PDB entry 8XWQ | electron microscopy, 4.60 A resolution (low resolution: residue-level contacts below are approximate; hydrogen-bond / salt-bridge calls are withheld) | chains A and B of the 6 polymer chains in the assembly

# Chain A
Molecule: Guanine nucleotide-binding protein G(i) subunit alpha-1
Source organism: Homo sapiens
UniProtKB: P63096 (GNAI1_HUMAN); residues 1-354 here = UniProt positions 1-354
Sequence (354 residues; each row starts with the number of its first residue):
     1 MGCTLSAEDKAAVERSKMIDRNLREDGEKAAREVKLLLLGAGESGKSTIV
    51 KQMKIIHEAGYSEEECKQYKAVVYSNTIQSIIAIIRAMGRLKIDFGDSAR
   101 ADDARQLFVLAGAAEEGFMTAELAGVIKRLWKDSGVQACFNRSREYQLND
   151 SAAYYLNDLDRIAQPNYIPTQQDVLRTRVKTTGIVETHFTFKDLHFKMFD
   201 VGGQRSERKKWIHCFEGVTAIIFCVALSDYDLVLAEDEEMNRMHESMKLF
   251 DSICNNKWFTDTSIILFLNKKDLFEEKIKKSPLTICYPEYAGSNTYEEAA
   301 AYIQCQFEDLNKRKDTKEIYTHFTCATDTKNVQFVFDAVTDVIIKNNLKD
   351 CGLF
Disordered / not traced: 1-3, 56-181, 234-240
Curated features (UniProtKB/Swiss-Prot):
  - region: Lys35 to Thr48 (G1 motif), Asp173 to Thr181 (G2 motif), Phe196 to Arg205 (G3 motif), Ile265 to Asp272 (G4 motif), Thr324 to Thr329 (G5 motif)
  - binding site (GTP): Glu43 to Thr48, Ser151, Leu175 to Thr181, Asp200 to Gln204, Asn269 to Asp272, Ala326
  - binding site (Mg(2+)): Ser47, Thr181
  - modified residue: Arg178 (ADP-ribosylarginine), Gln204 (Deamidated glutamine), Cys351 (ADP-ribosylcysteine)
  - lipidation: Gly2 (N-myristoyl glycine), Cys3 (S-palmitoyl cysteine)
  - natural variant: Gly40 (G40C: In NEDHISB; G40R: In NEDHISB), Gly45 (G45D: In NEDHISB), Thr48 (T48I: In NEDHISB; T48K: In NEDHISB), Gln52 (Q52P: In NEDHISB), Ser75 (deletion: In NEDHISB; uncertain significance), Gln172 (deletion: In NEDHISB), Asp173 (D173V: In NEDHISB), Glu186 to Phe189 (deletion: In NEDHISB; uncertain significance), Cys224 (C224Y: In NEDHISB), Lys270 (K270N: In NEDHISB; K270R: In NEDHISB), Asp272 (D272G: In NEDHISB), Ala326 (A326P: In NEDHISB), 1 further natural variant entry in UniProt
  - mutagenesis: Gly42 (G42R: Abolishes switch to an activated conformation and dissociation from beta and gamma subunits upon GTP binding. Abolishes interaction with RGS family members), Glu116 (E116L: Enhances interaction (inactive GDP-bound) with RGS14), Gln147 (Q147L: Enhances interaction (inactive GDP-bound) with RGS14), Glu245 (E245L: Enhances interaction (inactive GDP-bound) with RGS14)
Reported in the primary citation:
  - mutagenesis - K345A: decreased signaling with Endothelin receptor type B
  - mutagenesis - D341A, D350A: unchanged signaling with Endothelin receptor type B

# Chain B
Molecule: Guanine nucleotide-binding protein G(I)/G(S)/G(T) subunit beta-1
Source organism: Homo sapiens
UniProtKB: P62873 (GBB1_HUMAN); residues 2-340 here = UniProt positions 2-340
Sequence (344 residues; row label = number of the first residue in the row; numbers below 1 keep their minus sign (Pro-3 is residue -3)):
    -3 PGSSGSELDQLRQEAEQLKNQIRDARKACADATLSQITNNIDPVGRIQMR
    47 TRRTLRGHLAKIYAMHWGTDSRLLVSASQDGKLIIWDSYTTNKVHAIPLR
    97 SSWVMTCAYAPSGNYVACGGLDNICSIYNLKTREGNVRVSRELAGHTGYL
   147 SCCRFLDDNQIVTSSGDTTCALWDIETGQQTTTFTGHTGDVMSLSLAPDT
   197 RLFVSGACDASAKLWDVREGMCRQTFTGHESDINAICFFPNGNAFATGSD
   247 DATCRLFDLRADQELMTYSHDNIICGITSVSFSKSGRLLLAGYDDFNCNV
   297 WDALKADRAGVLAGHDNRVSCLGVTDDGMAVATGSWDSFLKIWN
Disordered / not traced: -3 to 2
Cystine bridges: Cys121-Cys149
Sequence notes: expression tag (-3 to 1)
Curated features (UniProtKB/Swiss-Prot):
  - modified residue: Ser2 (N-acetylserine), His266 (Phosphohistidine)
  - natural variant: Leu30 (L30F: In MRD42; uncertain significance), Arg52 (R52G: In MRD42), Gly64 (G64V: In MRD42), Asp76 (D76E: In MRD42; D76G: In MRD42), Gly77 (G77S: In MRD42), Lys78 (K78R: In MRD42), Ile80 (I80N: In MRD42; I80T: In MRD42), His91 (H91R: In MRD42; uncertain significance), Ala92 (A92T: In MRD42), Pro94 (P94S: In MRD42), Leu95 (L95P: In MRD42), Arg96 (R96L: In MRD42), 5 further natural variant entries in UniProt

# Chain A / chain B interface
Residue-residue contacts (29):
  Arg15(A) - Val90(B)
  Arg15(A) - His91(B)
  Ser16(A) - Lys89(B)
  Ile19(A) - Lys89(B)
  Asp20(A) - Lys89(B)
  Leu23(A) - Gly53(B)
  Leu23(A) - Leu55(B)
  Leu23(A) - Lys78(B)
  Leu23(A) - Ile80(B)
  Asp26(A) - Lys78(B)
  Gly27(A) - Leu55(B)
  Thr182(A) - Asn119(B)
  Ile184(A) - Trp99(B)
  Ile184(A) - Leu117(B)
  Phe199(A) - Trp99(B)
  Glu207(A) - Asp186(B)
  Lys210(A) - Asp186(B)
  Lys210(A) - Cys204(B)
  His213(A) - Tyr59(B)
  His213(A) - Trp332(B)
  Cys214(A) - Lys57(B)
  Cys214(A) - Tyr59(B)
  Cys214(A) - Gln75(B)
  Cys214(A) - Trp99(B)
  Cys214(A) - Met101(B)
  Phe215(A) - Trp99(B)
  Glu216(A) - Lys57(B)
  Glu216(A) - Trp332(B)
  Trp258(A) - Arg314(B)
Interface residues without a listed pair, chain A (21 interface residues in all): Ala12, Asn22, Gly183, Trp211
Interface residues without a listed pair, chain B (23 interface residues in all): Asn88, Ala92, Asp118, Tyr145, Met188

# In short
21 residues of chain A and 23 residues of chain B are in contact. The paper reports that K345A of chain A
reduces signaling with Endothelin receptor type B; D341A and D350A of chain A leave signaling with Endothelin
receptor type B unchanged.
Here chain A is Guanine nucleotide-binding protein G(i) subunit alpha-1 and chain B is Guanine
nucleotide-binding protein G(I)/G(S)/G(T) subunit beta-1, both from Homo sapiens. Entry 8XWQ (Cryo-EM
structure of ET-1 bound ETBR-DNGI complex) was determined by electron microscopy (same publication as 8XWP and
8ZRT).
